PDB entry 9K0Z | electron microscopy, 4.70 A resolution (low resolution: residue-level contacts below are approximate; hydrogen-bond / salt-bridge calls are withheld) | chains x and h of the 58 polymer chains in the assembly

== Chain x ==
Name: Large ribosomal subunit protein bL20
Source organism: Mycolicibacterium smegmatis MC2 155
Reference sequence: A0QYU6 (RL20_MYCS2); residues 2-125 here = UniProt positions 2-125
Amino-acid sequence (124 residues; row label = number of the first residue in the row):
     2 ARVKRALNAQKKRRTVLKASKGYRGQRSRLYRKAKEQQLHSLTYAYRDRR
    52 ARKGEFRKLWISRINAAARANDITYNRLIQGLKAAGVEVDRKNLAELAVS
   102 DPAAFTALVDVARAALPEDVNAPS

== Chain h ==
Molecule: 23S ribosomal RNA
Source organism: Mycolicibacterium smegmatis MC2 155
Sequence (3127 nucleotides; row label = number of the first residue in the row; numbers below 1 keep their minus sign (U-2 is residue -2)):
    -2 UUGUAAGUGUUUAAGGGCGCAUGGUGGAUGCCUUGGCACUGGGAGCCGAU
    48 GAAGGACGUAGGAGGCUGCGAUAAGCCUCGGGGAGCUGUCAACCGAGCGU
    98 UGAUCCGAGGAUGUCCGAAUGGGGAAACCCGGCACGAGUGAUGUCGUGUC
   148 ACCAGGCGCUGAAUAUAUAGGCGUCUGGGGGGAACGCGGGGAAGUGAAAC
   198 AUCUCAGUACCCGUAGGAAGAGAAAACAAAAUGUGAUUCCGUGAGUAGUG
   248 GCGAGCGAAAGCGGAGGAUGGCUAAACCGUAUGCAUGUGAUACCGGGUAG
   298 GGGUUGUGUGUGCGGGGUUGUGGGACCUAUCUUUCCGGCUCUACCUGGCU
   348 GGAGGGCAGUGAGAAAAUGUUGUGGUUAGCGGAAAUGGCUUGGGAUGGCC
   398 UGCCGUAGACGGUGAGAGCCCGGUACGUGAAAACCCGACGUCUGUCUUGA
   448 UGGUGUUCCCGAGUAGCAGCGGGCCCGUGGAAUCUGCUGUGAAUCUGCCG
   498 GGACCACCCGGUAAGCCUGAAUACUUCCCAGUGACCGAUAGCGGAUUAGU
   548 ACCGUGAGGGAAUGGUGAAAAGUACCCCGGGAGGGGAGUGAAAGAGUACC
   598 UGAAACCGUGCGCUUACAAUCCGUCAGAGCCCUCGACGUGUCGUGGGGUG
   648 AUGGCGUGCCUUUUGAAGAAUGAGCCUGCGAGUCAGGGACAUGUCGCGAG
   698 GUUAACCCGGGUGGGGUAGCCGCAGCGAAAGCGAGUCUGAAUAGGGCGUA
   748 UCCACACAAGAGUGUGUGGUGUAGUGGUGUGUUCUGGACCCGAAGCGGAG
   798 UGAUCUACCCAUGGCCAGGGUGAAGCGCGGGUAAGACCGCGUGGAGGCCC
   848 GAACCCACUUAGGUUGAAGACUGAGGGGAUGAGCUGUGGGUAGGGGUGAA
   898 AGGCCAAUCAAACUCCGUGAUAGCUGGUUCUCCCCGAAAUGCAUUUAGGU
   948 GCAGCGUCGCAUGUUUCUUGCCGGAGGUAGAGCUACUGGAUGGCCGAUGG
   998 GCCCCACAGGGUUACUGACGUCAGCCAAACUCCGAAUGCCGGUAAGUCCA
  1048 AGAGUGCGGCAGUGAGACGGCGGGGGAUAAGCUCCGUGCGUCGAGAGGGA
  1098 AACAGCCCAGAUCGCCGGCUAAGGCCCCUAAGCGUGUGCUAAGUGGAAAA
  1148 GGAUGUGCAGUCGCGAAGACAACCAGGAGGUUGGCUUAGAAGCAGCCACC
  1198 CUUGAAAGAGUGCGUAAUAGCUCACUGGUCAAGUGAUUGUGCGCCGAUAA
  1248 UGUAGCGGGGCUCAAGCACACCGCCGAAGCCGCGGCAGCCAACGUGUUGG
  1298 CUGGGUAGGGGAGCGUCCUGCAUCCGGUGAAGCCGCCGAGUGAUCGAGUG
  1348 GUGGAGGGUGUGGGAGUGAGAAUGCAGGCAUGAGUAGCGAUUAGGCAAGU
  1398 GAGAACCUUGCCCGCCGAAAGACCAAGGGUUCCUGGGCCAGGCCAGUCCG
  1448 CCCAGGGUGAGUCGGGACCUAAGGCGAGGCCGACAGGCGUAGUCGAUGGA
  1498 CAACGGGUUGAUAUUCCCGUACCCGUGUAUGUGCGUCCAUGAUGAAUCAG
  1548 CGGUACUAACCAUCCAAAACCACCGUGACCGCACCUUUCGGGGUGUGGCG
  1598 UUGGUGGGGCUGCAUGGGACCUUCGUUGGUAGUAGUCAAGCGAUGGGGUG
  1648 ACGCAGGAAGGUAGCCGUACCGGUCAGUGGUAAUACCGGGGUAAGCCUGU
  1698 AGGGAGUCAGAUAGGUAAAUCCGUCUGGCAUAUAUCCUGAGAGGUGAUGC
  1748 AUAGCCGAGUGAGGCGAAUUCGGUGAUCCUAUGCUGCCGAGAAAAGCCUC
  1798 UAGCGAGGACAUACACGGCCCGUACCCCAAACCAACACAGGUGGUCAGGU
  1848 AGAGAAUACUAAGGCGUACGAGUGAACUAUGGUUAAGGAACUCGGCAAAA
  1898 UGCCCCCGUAACUUCGGGAGAAGGGGGACCCACAUGGCGUGUAAGCCUUU
  1948 ACGGCCCAAGCGUGAGUGGGUGGCACAAACCAGUGAGAAGCGACUGUUUA
  1998 CUAAAAACACAGGUCCGUGCGAAGUCGCAAGACGAUGUAUACGGACUGAC
  2048 GCCUGCCCGGUGCUGGAAGGUUAAGAGGACCCGUUAACUCCCUUUGGGGG
  2098 UGAAGCGGAGAAUUUAAGCCCCAGUAAACGGCGGUGGUAACUAUAACCAU
  2148 CCUAAGGUAGCGAAAUUCCUUGUCGGGUAAGUUCCGACCUGCACGAAUGG
  2198 CGUAACGACUUCUCAACUGUCUCAACCAUAGACUCGGCGAAAUUGCACUA
  2248 CGAGUAAAGAUGCUCGUUACGCGCGGCAGGACGAAAAGACCCCGGGACCU
  2298 UCACUACAACUUGGUAUUGGUGCUCGAUACGGUUUGUGUAGGAUAGGUGG
  2348 GAGACUGUGAAGCUCACACGCCAGUGUGGGUGGAGUCGUUGUUGAAAUAC
  2398 CACUCUGAUCGUAUUGGGCCUCUAACCUCGGACCGUAUAUCCGGUUCAGG
  2448 GACAGUGCCUGGUGGGUAGUUUAACUGGGGCGGUUGCCUCCUAAAAUGUA
  2498 ACGGAGGCGCCCAAAGGUUCCCUCAACCUGGACGGCAAUCAGGUGUUGAG
  2548 UGUAAGUGCACAAGGGAGCUUGACUGCGAGACGGACAUGUCGAGCAGGGA
  2598 CGAAAGUCGGGACUAGUGAUCCGGCACCUCUGAGUGGAAGGGGUGUCGCU
  2648 CAACGGAUAAAAGGUACCCCGGGGAUAACAGGCUGAUCUUCCCCAAGAGU
  2698 CCAUAUCGACGGGAUGGUUUGGCACCUCGAUGUCGGCUCGUCGCAUCCUG
  2748 GGGCUGGAGCAGGUCCCAAGGGUUGGGCUGUUCGCCCAUUAAAGCGGCAC
  2798 GCGAGCUGGGUUUAGAACGUCGUGAGACAGUUCGGUCUCUAUCCGCCGCG
  2848 CGCGUCAGAAGCUUGAGGAAACCUGUCCCUAGUACGAGAGGACCGGGACG
  2898 GACGAACCUCUGGUAUACCAGUUGUCCCACCAGGGGCACGGCUGGAUAGC
  2948 CACGUUCGGACAGGAUAACCGCUGAAAGCAUCUAAGCGGGAAACCUCUUC
  2998 CAAGACCAGGCUUCUCACCCUCUAGGAGGGAUAAGGCCCCCCGCAGACCA
  3048 CGGGAUUGAUAGACCAGACCUGGAAGCCUAGUAAUAGGUGCAGGGAACUG
  3098 GCACUAACCGGCCGAAAACUUACAACA
Disordered / not traced: -2 to 1, 1562-1609, 3121-3124
Bound ions: Mg2+ site 1: A1876 (shared with 1 residue of chain j); Mg2+ site 2: U2058, G2059, U2122
Ligand contacts: phenylalanine (PHE): G2285, C2287, A2675, U2730, U2809

== Chain x / chain h interface ==
Pairs across the interface (147):
  Ala2(x) - C533(h)
  Ala2(x) - G1361(h)
  Ala2(x) - G1363(h)
  Arg3(x) - C533(h)
  Arg3(x) - G534(h)
  Arg3(x) - A537(h)
  Arg3(x) - C676(h)
  Arg3(x) - G1363(h)
  Val4(x) - U1313(h)
  Val4(x) - C1314(h)
  Val4(x) - G1363(h)
  Lys5(x) - U26(h)
  Lys5(x) - A535(h)
  Lys5(x) - C676(h)
  Lys5(x) - U1313(h)
  Arg6(x) - C676(h)
  Arg6(x) - G677(h)
  Arg6(x) - G1365(h)
  Arg6(x) - A1366(h)
  Ala7(x) - U26(h)
  Ala7(x) - G675(h)
  Leu8(x) - C1330(h)
  Asn9(x) - G1312(h)
  Asn9(x) - G1365(h)
  Ala10(x) - A1366(h)
  Gln11(x) - U674(h)
  Gln11(x) - G675(h)
  Lys12(x) - G1312(h)
  Lys12(x) - C1342(h)
  Lys13(x) - U1341(h)
  Lys13(x) - A1366(h)
  Arg14(x) - U674(h)
  Arg14(x) - G675(h)
  Arg14(x) - G1367(h)
  Arg15(x) - C1330(h)
  Arg15(x) - C1331(h)
  Lys19(x) - C1333(h)
  Lys22(x) - G16(h)
  Lys22(x) - C17(h)
  Gly23(x) - C15(h)
  Gly23(x) - G16(h)
  Tyr24(x) - C15(h)
  Tyr24(x) - G620(h)
  Tyr24(x) - U621(h)
  Arg25(x) - G14(h)
  Arg25(x) - C619(h)
  Arg25(x) - G620(h)
  Arg25(x) - C2245(h)
  Gly26(x) - C15(h)
  Gln27(x) - C2243(h)
  Gln27(x) - A2244(h)
  Arg28(x) - C619(h)
  Arg28(x) - G620(h)
  Arg28(x) - C2243(h)
  Arg30(x) - C15(h)
  Leu31(x) - C672(h)
  Tyr32(x) - C673(h)
  Tyr32(x) - G1367(h)
  Arg33(x) - A670(h)
  Arg33(x) - C672(h)
  Arg33(x) - C673(h)
  Arg33(x) - G1367(h)
  Lys34(x) - C672(h)
  Lys34(x) - G2242(h)
  Lys34(x) - C2243(h)
  Lys36(x) - G1367(h)
  Glu37(x) - G655(h)
  Glu37(x) - C656(h)
  Glu37(x) - G1367(h)
  Gln38(x) - C619(h)
  Gln38(x) - G620(h)
  His41(x) - G655(h)
  His41(x) - C656(h)
  Ser42(x) - G620(h)
  Ser42(x) - U621(h)
  Tyr45(x) - C619(h)
  Tyr45(x) - G620(h)
  Tyr45(x) - U621(h)
  Tyr45(x) - G653(h)
  Ala46(x) - U621(h)
  Tyr47(x) - A1108(h)
  Tyr47(x) - C1110(h)
  Tyr47(x) - G1111(h)
  Tyr47(x) - A1275(h)
  Arg48(x) - G620(h)
  Arg48(x) - G651(h)
  Arg48(x) - C652(h)
  Arg48(x) - G653(h)
  Asp49(x) - U621(h)
  Asp49(x) - C622(h)
  Asp49(x) - G651(h)
  Arg50(x) - G1111(h)
  Arg50(x) - C1112(h)
  Arg51(x) - C1110(h)
  Arg51(x) - G1111(h)
  Arg51(x) - A1275(h)
  Arg53(x) - C622(h)
  Arg53(x) - A623(h)
  Arg53(x) - C1112(h)
  Arg53(x) - C1113(h)
  Lys54(x) - C1112(h)
  Lys54(x) - C1113(h)
  Glu56(x) - G651(h)
  Phe57(x) - A623(h)
  Phe57(x) - C1113(h)
  Arg58(x) - G1115(h)
  Arg58(x) - C1116(h)
  Arg58(x) - C1272(h)
  Arg58(x) - G1273(h)
  Lys59(x) - A1127(h)
  Trp61(x) - C1113(h)
  Ile62(x) - A1127(h)
  Ile62(x) - A1128(h)
  Ile62(x) - C1272(h)
  Ser63(x) - A1127(h)
  Asn66(x) - A1128(h)
  Asn66(x) - G1129(h)
  Arg70(x) - G1129(h)
  Arg70(x) - C1130(h)
  Thr75(x) - G1129(h)
  Tyr76(x) - A1128(h)
  Tyr76(x) - G1129(h)
  Tyr76(x) - C1271(h)
  Tyr76(x) - C1272(h)
  Asn77(x) - G1129(h)
  Asn77(x) - G1270(h)
  Asn77(x) - C1271(h)
  Arg78(x) - G1129(h)
  Arg78(x) - C1269(h)
  Arg78(x) - G1270(h)
  Ile80(x) - C1271(h)
  Gln81(x) - G1270(h)
  Asp91(x) - G1114(h)
  Asp91(x) - G1115(h)
  Arg92(x) - G1115(h)
  Arg92(x) - C1116(h)
  Arg92(x) - C1272(h)
  Lys93(x) - G1114(h)
  Val121(x) - C1269(h)
  Asn122(x) - G1131(h)
  Asn122(x) - U1132(h)
  Asn122(x) - C1268(h)
  Asn122(x) - C1269(h)
  Ala123(x) - C1268(h)
  Ala123(x) - C1269(h)
  Pro124(x) - C1268(h)
  Pro124(x) - C1269(h)
Other interface residues (no listed pair), chain x (67 interface residues in all): Thr16, Ser29, Lys84, Ser125
Other interface residues (no listed pair), chain h (75 interface residues in all): G27, C532, A602, C603, C618, U646, C927, C1315, G1329, U1364, A1368

== In short ==
The interface between chain x and chain h involves 67 residues on one side and 75 on the other. Chain h binds
phenylalanine. U2058(h), G2059(h) and U2122(h) form the Mg2+ site 2.
Chain x is Large ribosomal subunit protein bL20 and chain h is 23S ribosomal RNA, both from Mycolicibacterium
smegmatis MC2 155; the structure, EF-G2 bound 70S ribosome complex of M. smegmatis, was determined by electron
microscopy together with 9K10 from the same study.
